6M5P - chain A; structure by X-ray diffraction, 1.25 A resolution.

[Chain A]
Name: Beta-lactamase
Organism: Klebsiella pneumoniae
Notes: EC 3.5.2.6
UniProtKB: Q9XB24 (Q9XB24_KLEPN); residues 1-363 here correspond to UniProt positions 24-386 (UniProt number = residue number + 23)
Chain sequence (370 residues; row label = number of the first residue in the row; numbers below 1 keep their minus sign (Met-6 is residue -6)):
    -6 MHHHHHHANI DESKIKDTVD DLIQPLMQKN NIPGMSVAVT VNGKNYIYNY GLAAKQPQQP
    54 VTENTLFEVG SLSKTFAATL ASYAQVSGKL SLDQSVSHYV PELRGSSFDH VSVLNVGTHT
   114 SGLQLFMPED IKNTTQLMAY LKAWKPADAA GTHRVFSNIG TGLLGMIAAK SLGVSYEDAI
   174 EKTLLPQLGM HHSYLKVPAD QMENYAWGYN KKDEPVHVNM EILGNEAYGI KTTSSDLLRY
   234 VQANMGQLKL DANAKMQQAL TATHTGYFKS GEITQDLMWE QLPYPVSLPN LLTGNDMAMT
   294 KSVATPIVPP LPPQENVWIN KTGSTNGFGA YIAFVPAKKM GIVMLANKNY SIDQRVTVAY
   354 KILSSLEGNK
Disordered / not traced: -6 to -3, 244, 289-294
Sequence notes: initiating methionine (-6); expression tag (-5 to 0); engineered mutation Phe149 (Tyr172 in Q9XB24)
Ligand contacts: Meropenem, bound form (MER; (4R,5S)-3-{[(3S,5S)-5-(dimethylcarbamoyl)pyrrolidin-3-yl]sulfanyl}-5-[(2S,3R)-3-hydroxy-1-oxobutan-2-yl]-4-methyl-4,5-d ihydro-1H-pyrrole-2-carboxylic acid): Gly63, Ser64, Lys67, His112, Leu118, Phe119, Phe149, Asn151, Ala220, Tyr221, Glu273, Asn288, Asn313, Lys314, Thr315, Gly316, Ser317, Tyr324, Ile345

[Summary]
Ligands of chain A: Meropenem, bound form.
Chain A is Beta-lactamase (Klebsiella pneumoniae); the structure, A class C beta-lactamase, was determined by
X-ray diffraction together with 6M5H and 6M5Q from the same study.
